PDB entry 8K59 | electron microscopy, 3.50 A resolution | chains C and D of the 10 polymer chains in the assembly

Chain C:
Protein: DNA-directed RNA polymerase subunit beta
From: Escherichia coli K-12
Notes: EC 2.7.7.6
UniProt: P0A8V2 (RPOB_ECOLI); residues 3-1342 here = UniProt positions 3-1342
Sequence (1340 residues; each row starts with the number of its first residue):
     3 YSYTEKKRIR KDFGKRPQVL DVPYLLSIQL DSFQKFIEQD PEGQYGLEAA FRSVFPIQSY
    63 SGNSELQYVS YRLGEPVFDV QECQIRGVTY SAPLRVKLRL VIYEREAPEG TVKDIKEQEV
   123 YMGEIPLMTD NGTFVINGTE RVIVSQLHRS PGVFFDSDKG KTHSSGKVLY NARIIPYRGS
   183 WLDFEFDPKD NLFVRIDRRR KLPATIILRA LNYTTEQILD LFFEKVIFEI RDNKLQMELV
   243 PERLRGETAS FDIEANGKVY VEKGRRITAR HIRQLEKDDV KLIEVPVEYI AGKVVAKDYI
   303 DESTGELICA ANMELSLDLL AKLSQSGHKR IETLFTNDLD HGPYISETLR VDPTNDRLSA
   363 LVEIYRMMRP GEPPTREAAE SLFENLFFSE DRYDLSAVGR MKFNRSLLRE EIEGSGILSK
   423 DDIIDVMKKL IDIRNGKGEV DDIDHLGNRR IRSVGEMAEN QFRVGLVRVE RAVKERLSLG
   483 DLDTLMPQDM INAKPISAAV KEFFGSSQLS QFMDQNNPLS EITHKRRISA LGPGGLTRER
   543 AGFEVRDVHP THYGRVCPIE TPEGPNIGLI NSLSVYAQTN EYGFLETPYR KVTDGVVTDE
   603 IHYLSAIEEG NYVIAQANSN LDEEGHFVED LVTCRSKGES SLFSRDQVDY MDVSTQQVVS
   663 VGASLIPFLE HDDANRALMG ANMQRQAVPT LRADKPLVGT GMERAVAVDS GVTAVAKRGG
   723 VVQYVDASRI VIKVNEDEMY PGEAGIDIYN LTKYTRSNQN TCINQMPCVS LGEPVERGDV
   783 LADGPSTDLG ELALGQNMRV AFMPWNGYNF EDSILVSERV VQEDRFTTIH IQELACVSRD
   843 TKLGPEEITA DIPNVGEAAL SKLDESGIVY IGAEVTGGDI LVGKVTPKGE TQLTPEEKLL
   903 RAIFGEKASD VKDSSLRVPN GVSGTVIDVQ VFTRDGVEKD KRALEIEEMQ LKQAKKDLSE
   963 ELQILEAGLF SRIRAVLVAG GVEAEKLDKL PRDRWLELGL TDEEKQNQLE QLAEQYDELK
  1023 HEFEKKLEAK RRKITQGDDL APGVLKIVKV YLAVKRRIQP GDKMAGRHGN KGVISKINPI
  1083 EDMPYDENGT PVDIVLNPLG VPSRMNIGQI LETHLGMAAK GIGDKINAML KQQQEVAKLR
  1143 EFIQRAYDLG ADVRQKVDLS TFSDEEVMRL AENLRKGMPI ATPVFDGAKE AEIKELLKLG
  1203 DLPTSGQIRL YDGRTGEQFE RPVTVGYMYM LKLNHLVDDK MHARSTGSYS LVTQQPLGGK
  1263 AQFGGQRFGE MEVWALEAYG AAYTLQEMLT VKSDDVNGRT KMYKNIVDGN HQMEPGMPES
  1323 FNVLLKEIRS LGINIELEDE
Swiss-Prot annotation at these positions:
  - modified residue (N6-acetyllysine): K1022, K1200
  - mutagenesis: I561 (I561S: Resistant to antibiotics salinamide A and B), I569 (I569S: Resistant to antibiotics salinamide A and B), A665 (A665E: Resistant to antibiotics salinamide A and B), D675 (D675A/G: Resistant to antibiotics salinamide A and B), N677 (N677H/K: Resistant to antibiotics salinamide A and B), L680 (L680M: Resistant to antibiotics salinamide A and B), E813 (E813K: Disrupts the enzyme's active center)

Chain D:
Protein: DNA-directed RNA polymerase subunit beta'
From: Escherichia coli K-12
Notes: EC 2.7.7.6
UniProt: P0A8T7 (RPOC_ECOLI); residues 14-1376 here = UniProt positions 14-1376
Sequence (1363 residues; row label = number of the first residue in the row):
    14 TEEFDAIKIA LASPDMIRSW SFGEVKKPET INYRTFKPER DGLFCARIFG PVKDYECLCG
    74 KYKRLKHRGV ICEKCGVEVT QTKVRRERMG HIELASPTAH IWFLKSLPSR IGLLLDMPLR
   134 DIERVLYFES YVVIEGGMTN LERQQILTEE QYLDALEEFG DEFDAKMGAE AIQALLKSMD
   194 LEQECEQLRE ELNETNSETK RKKLTKRIKL LEAFVQSGNK PEWMILTVLP VLPPDLRPLV
   254 PLDGGRFATS DLNDLYRRVI NRNNRLKRLL DLAAPDIIVR NEKRMLQEAV DALLDNGRRG
   314 RAITGSNKRP LKSLADMIKG KQGRFRQNLL GKRVDYSGRS VITVGPYLRL HQCGLPKKMA
   374 LELFKPFIYG KLELRGLATT IKAAKKMVER EEAVVWDILD EVIREHPVLL NRAPTLHRLG
   434 IQAFEPVLIE GKAIQLHPLV CAAYNADFDG DQMAVHVPLT LEAQLEARAL MMSTNNILSP
   494 ANGEPIIVPS QDVVLGLYYM TRDCVNAKGE GMVLTGPKEA ERLYRSGLAS LHARVKVRIT
   554 EYEKDANGEL VAKTSLKDTT VGRAILWMIV PKGLPYSIVN QALGKKAISK MLNTCYRILG
   614 LKPTVIFADQ IMYTGFAYAA RSGASVGIDD MVIPEKKHEI ISEAEAEVAE IQEQFQSGLV
   674 TAGERYNKVI DIWAAANDRV SKAMMDNLQT ETVINRDGQE EKQVSFNSIY MMADSGARGS
   734 AAQIRQLAGM RGLMAKPDGS IIETPITANF REGLNVLQYF ISTHGARKGL ADTALKTANS
   794 GYLTRRLVDV AQDLVVTEDD CGTHEGIMMT PVIEGGDVKE PLRDRVLGRV TAEDVLKPGT
   854 ADILVPRNTL LHEQWCDLLE ENSVDAVKVR SVVSCDTDFG VCAHCYGRDL ARGHIINKGE
   914 AIGVIAAQSI GEPGTQLTMR TFHIGGAASR AAAESSIQVK NKGSIKLSNV KSVVNSSGKL
   974 VITSRNTELK LIDEFGRTKE SYKVPYGAVL AKGDGEQVAG GETVANWDPH TMPVITEVSG
  1034 FVRFTDMIDG QTITRQTDEL TGLSSLVVLD SAERTAGGKD LRPALKIVDA QGNDVLIPGT
  1094 DMPAQYFLPG KAIVQLEDGV QISSGDTLAR IPQESGGTKD ITGGLPRVAD LFEARRPKEP
  1154 AILAEISGIV SFGKETKGKR RLVITPVDGS DPYEEMIPKW RQLNVFEGER VERGDVISDG
  1214 PEAPHDILRL RGVHAVTRYI VNEVQDVYRL QGVKINDKHI EVIVRQMLRK ATIVNAGSSD
  1274 FLEGEQVEYS RVKIANRELE ANGKVGATYS RDLLGITKAS LATESFISAA SFQETTRVLT
  1334 EAAVAGKRDE LRGLKENVIV GRLIPAGTGY AYHQDRMRRR AAG
Not modelled in the structure: 933-943
Swiss-Prot annotation at these positions:
  - binding site (Zn(2+)): C70, C72, C85, C88, C814, C888, C895, C898
  - binding site (Mg(2+)): D460, D462, D464
  - modified residue: K983 (N6-acetyllysine)
  - mutagenesis: Q504 (Q504P: Resistant to antibiotics salinamide A and B), N690 (N690D: Resistant to antibiotics salinamide A and B), M697 (M697V: Resistant to antibiotics salinamide A and B), A735 (A735T: Resistant to antibiotics salinamide A and B), R738 (R738C/H/P/S: Resistant to antibiotics salinamide A and B), A748 (A748E: Resistant to antibiotics salinamide A and B), P758 (P758S/T: Resistant to antibiotics salinamide A and B), F763 (F763C: Resistant to antibiotics salinamide A and B), S775 (S775A: Resistant to antibiotics salinamide A and B), A779 (A779T/V: Resistant to antibiotics salinamide A and B), R780 (R780C: Resistant to antibiotics salinamide A and B), G782 (G782A/C: Resistant to antibiotics salinamide A and B), 1 further mutagenesis entry in UniProt

Chain C / chain D interface:
Contacting residue pairs (372; chain C residue first):
  A543(C) - L788(D)  hydrophobic
  F545(C) - K781(D)
  F545(C) - A784(D)  hydrophobic
  R548(C) - R780(D)  hydrogen bond (backbone-side chain)
  D549(C) - P750(D)
  D549(C) - H777(D)  salt bridge
  V550(C) - P750(D)
  V550(C) - H777(D)
  V550(C) - R780(D)
  H551(C) - F773(D)
  P552(C) - F773(D)
  Y555(C) - V769(D)  hydrophobic
  Y555(C) - F773(D)
  P560(C) - F773(D)  hydrophobic
  P560(C) - T776(D)
  P560(C) - R780(D)  hydrogen bond (backbone-side chain)
  I561(C) - Y772(D)  hydrophobic
  I561(C) - T776(D)
  T563(C) - R780(D)
  I569(C) - L783(D)  hydrophobic
  G570(C) - R780(D)
  N573(C) - R780(D)
  Q618(C) - V769(D)
  Q618(C) - L770(D)
  N620(C) - N768(D)
  N620(C) - V769(D)  hydrogen bond (side chain-backbone)
  E641(C) - K749(D)  salt bridge
  S642(C) - L770(D)
  T657(C) - V769(D)
  V660(C) - V769(D)  hydrophobic
  L671(C) - Y772(D)
  E672(C) - G766(D)
  E672(C) - L767(D)  hydrogen bond (backbone-backbone)
  H673(C) - F763(D)  hydrogen bond (side chain-backbone)
  H673(C) - R764(D)
  H673(C) - G766(D)
  D674(C) - F763(D)
  D674(C) - Y772(D)  hydrogen bond (backbone-side chain)
  D675(C) - R744(D)  salt bridge
  D675(C) - F763(D)
  D675(C) - Y772(D)  hydrogen bond (backbone-side chain)
  A676(C) - Y772(D)  hydrogen bond (backbone-side chain)
  A676(C) - A779(D)  hydrophobic
  N677(C) - A779(D)  hydrogen bond (side chain-backbone)
  N677(C) - L783(D)
  A679(C) - Y772(D)
  L680(C) - L783(D)  hydrophobic
  F804(C) - A637(D)
  F804(C) - S638(D)  hydrogen bond (backbone-side chain)
  M805(C) - A633(D)
  M805(C) - A637(D)
  P806(C) - A633(D)
  P806(C) - A637(D)
  W807(C) - A633(D)  hydrophobic
  N808(C) - P359(D)
  N808(C) - F629(D)
  N808(C) - A633(D)
  G809(C) - V357(D)
  G809(C) - P359(D)
  G809(C) - F629(D)
  Y810(C) - V357(D)
  Y810(C) - P359(D)  hydrophobic
  Y810(C) - Y360(D)
  N811(C) - D505(D)
  F812(C) - V357(D)  hydrophobic
  F812(C) - P451(D)
  F812(C) - C454(D)  hydrophobic
  F812(C) - Q504(D)  hydrogen bond (backbone-side chain)
  F812(C) - D505(D)
  F812(C) - F629(D)  hydrophobic
  E813(C) - C454(D)
  E813(C) - A459(D)
  E813(C) - D460(D)
  E813(C) - F461(D)
  E813(C) - Q504(D)  hydrogen bond
  D814(C) - F461(D)
  S815(C) - V357(D)
  S815(C) - F461(D)
  R841(C) - D256(D)
  R841(C) - G257(D)
  K844(C) - R47(D)
  K844(C) - F49(D)
  E892(C) - K66(D)  salt bridge
  E892(C) - K76(D)  salt bridge
  Q894(C) - K76(D)
  L895(C) - R77(D)
  P897(C) - R77(D)
  K900(C) - R77(D)
  Q1061(C) - K445(D)
  G1063(C) - V354(D)
  G1063(C) - A446(D)
  K1065(C) - D462(D)
  K1073(C) - D462(D)  salt bridge
  G1074(C) - F461(D)
  G1074(C) - D462(D)
  V1075(C) - V354(D)  hydrophobic
  V1075(C) - I355(D)
  V1075(C) - T356(D)
  V1075(C) - F461(D)  hydrogen bond (backbone-backbone)
  V1075(C) - G463(D)
  I1076(C) - T356(D)
  S1077(C) - V357(D)
  N1099(C) - Q504(D)
  N1099(C) - D505(D)  hydrogen bond
  P1100(C) - A637(D)
  P1100(C) - V639(D)
  L1101(C) - Q504(D)
  L1101(C) - D505(D)
  L1101(C) - L508(D)  hydrophobic
  L1101(C) - A730(D)  hydrophobic
  L1101(C) - R731(D)
  V1103(C) - V639(D)  hydrophobic
  P1104(C) - M725(D)  hydrophobic
  P1104(C) - L740(D)
  S1105(C) - R731(D)  hydrogen bond
  S1105(C) - G732(D)
  S1105(C) - Q736(D)
  R1106(C) - R731(D)
  M1107(C) - Q736(D)
  M1107(C) - L740(D)  hydrophobic
  M1107(C) - F763(D)
  I1109(C) - M644(D)  hydrophobic
  I1109(C) - L740(D)  hydrophobic
  I1109(C) - F763(D)  hydrophobic
  I1112(C) - V639(D)
  I1112(C) - G640(D)
  I1112(C) - I641(D)
  L1113(C) - I641(D)  hydrophobic
  H1116(C) - I641(D)
  F1187(C) - L767(D)
  F1187(C) - V769(D)  hydrophobic
  F1187(C) - Y772(D)  hydrophobic
  E1192(C) - I641(D)
  E1192(C) - R764(D)  salt bridge
  K1196(C) - D642(D)  salt bridge
  S1207(C) - D642(D)  hydrogen bond
  Q1209(C) - S638(D)
  Q1209(C) - G640(D)
  E1219(C) - R538(D)  salt bridge
  E1219(C) - R634(D)  salt bridge
  F1221(C) - A633(D)
  F1221(C) - R634(D)
  F1221(C) - G636(D)
  E1222(C) - Y512(D)
  E1222(C) - Y537(D)
  E1222(C) - R634(D)  salt bridge
  E1222(C) - S635(D)
  E1222(C) - G636(D)
  R1223(C) - Y512(D)
  R1223(C) - S635(D)
  R1223(C) - G636(D)
  R1223(C) - A637(D)
  R1223(C) - F719(D)
  R1223(C) - S721(D)
  R1223(C) - M724(D)
  V1225(C) - S638(D)
  T1226(C) - S638(D)  hydrogen bond (backbone-side chain)
  T1226(C) - V639(D)  hydrogen bond (side chain-backbone)
  T1226(C) - G640(D)
  V1239(C) - K445(D)
  D1240(C) - K445(D)  salt bridge
  K1242(C) - R352(D)
  K1242(C) - V354(D)
  K1242(C) - Q465(D)  hydrogen bond
  M1243(C) - R352(D)
  M1243(C) - M372(D)  hydrophobic
  M1243(C) - K445(D)
  H1244(C) - G351(D)
  H1244(C) - R352(D)  hydrogen bond (backbone-backbone)
  A1245(C) - S350(D)
  A1245(C) - G351(D)
  A1245(C) - E375(D)
  R1246(C) - D348(D)  salt bridge
  R1246(C) - Y349(D)  hydrogen bond (backbone-backbone)
  R1246(C) - S350(D)  hydrogen bond (backbone-backbone)
  R1246(C) - E375(D)  hydrogen bond (backbone-side chain)
  S1247(C) - D348(D)
  S1247(C) - Y349(D)
  S1247(C) - E375(D)
  Y1251(C) - D348(D)  hydrogen bond
  L1253(C) - R99(D)  hydrogen bond (backbone-side chain)
  L1253(C) - V253(D)  hydrophobic
  V1254(C) - R99(D)  hydrogen bond (backbone-side chain)
  V1254(C) - L249(D)
  V1254(C) - R339(D)
  T1255(C) - R99(D)
  T1255(C) - R339(D)
  Q1256(C) - R99(D)
  Q1257(C) - R339(D)
  Q1257(C) - G344(D)
  Q1257(C) - K345(D)  hydrogen bond (side chain-backbone)
  P1258(C) - R346(D)
  P1258(C) - V347(D)
  P1258(C) - D348(D)
  L1259(C) - R346(D)
  Q1264(C) - E375(D)
  G1267(C) - R346(D)  hydrogen bond (backbone-side chain)
  G1267(C) - V347(D)
  G1267(C) - S350(D)
  Q1268(C) - R346(D)
  Q1268(C) - V347(D)
  Q1268(C) - S350(D)  hydrogen bond
  Q1268(C) - G351(D)  hydrogen bond (side chain-backbone)
  Q1268(C) - R352(D)
  Q1268(C) - A467(D)
  R1269(C) - G344(D)
  R1269(C) - R346(D)
  F1270(C) - G344(D)
  F1270(C) - K345(D)  hydrogen bond (backbone-backbone)
  F1270(C) - H469(D)
  G1271(C) - N341(D)
  G1271(C) - L342(D)
  G1271(C) - G344(D)
  E1272(C) - Q335(D)
  E1272(C) - N341(D)
  E1272(C) - L342(D)
  E1272(C) - R798(D)  salt bridge
  M1273(C) - T428(D)
  E1274(C) - N424(D)  hydrogen bond
  E1274(C) - A426(D)
  E1274(C) - T428(D)
  E1274(C) - I434(D)
  V1275(C) - K1348(D)
  W1276(C) - R798(D)
  W1276(C) - V801(D)
  W1276(C) - V917(D)
  W1276(C) - Q921(D)  hydrogen bond (backbone-side chain)
  W1276(C) - K1348(D)
  A1277(C) - T428(D)
  A1277(C) - R431(D)
  A1277(C) - I434(D)  hydrophobic
  A1277(C) - Q921(D)
  L1278(C) - M484(D)  hydrophobic
  E1279(C) - A914(D)
  E1279(C) - L1347(D)
  E1279(C) - K1348(D)  salt bridge
  A1280(C) - R431(D)
  A1280(C) - E913(D)
  A1280(C) - A914(D)
  A1280(C) - V917(D)
  A1280(C) - I918(D)
  A1280(C) - Q921(D)
  Y1281(C) - R431(D)  hydrogen bond (side chain-backbone)
  Y1281(C) - L432(D)  hydrogen bond (side chain-backbone)
  Y1281(C) - I434(D)
  Y1281(C) - M484(D)  hydrophobic
  Y1281(C) - N489(D)  hydrogen bond
  Y1281(C) - E913(D)
  G1282(C) - E479(D)
  G1282(C) - L483(D)
  G1282(C) - E913(D)
  G1282(C) - G1360(D)
  G1282(C) - T1361(D)  hydrogen bond (backbone-side chain)
  A1283(C) - E479(D)
  A1283(C) - I1357(D)
  A1284(C) - E479(D)  hydrogen bond (backbone-side chain)
  A1284(C) - I1357(D)  hydrophobic
  A1284(C) - T1361(D)
  A1284(C) - G1362(D)
  Y1285(C) - E475(D)
  Y1285(C) - E479(D)  hydrogen bond (backbone-side chain)
  Y1285(C) - L1356(D)  hydrophobic
  Y1285(C) - T1361(D)
  T1286(C) - L422(D)
  T1286(C) - A476(D)
  T1286(C) - E479(D)  hydrogen bond (backbone-side chain)
  L1287(C) - V1351(D)  hydrophobic
  L1287(C) - I1357(D)  hydrophobic
  Q1288(C) - G1354(D)
  Q1288(C) - R1355(D)
  Q1288(C) - L1356(D)
  E1289(C) - P471(D)
  E1289(C) - L472(D)  hydrogen bond (side chain-backbone)
  E1289(C) - T473(D)  hydrogen bond (side chain-backbone)
  E1289(C) - A476(D)
  M1290(C) - V347(D)
  L1291(C) - K345(D)  hydrogen bond (backbone-side chain)
  L1291(C) - V1351(D)
  T1292(C) - G1354(D)
  K1294(C) - V347(D)
  K1294(C) - D348(D)  hydrogen bond (backbone-backbone)
  K1294(C) - Y349(D)
  K1294(C) - V470(D)  hydrogen bond (side chain-backbone)
  K1294(C) - L472(D)
  S1295(C) - K345(D)
  S1295(C) - R346(D)  hydrogen bond (side chain-backbone)
  D1296(C) - K345(D)  salt bridge
  M1304(C) - L472(D)  hydrophobic
  Y1305(C) - Y349(D)
  Y1305(C) - P379(D)  hydrophobic
  Y1305(C) - Y382(D)
  I1308(C) - P379(D)  hydrophobic
  I1308(C) - F380(D)
  V1309(C) - G383(D)
  V1309(C) - E386(D)
  V1309(C) - I394(D)  hydrophobic
  H1313(C) - F380(D)
  H1313(C) - L472(D)
  H1313(C) - T473(D)  hydrogen bond (backbone-side chain)
  H1313(C) - L474(D)
  H1313(C) - Q477(D)
  Q1314(C) - T473(D)  hydrogen bond (backbone-side chain)
  M1315(C) - T473(D)
  P1317(C) - G1354(D)
  M1319(C) - F17(D)  hydrophobic
  M1319(C) - V1353(D)
  P1320(C) - K345(D)
  P1320(C) - V1353(D)
  P1320(C) - G1354(D)
  E1321(C) - R99(D)  salt bridge
  S1322(C) - R339(D)
  S1322(C) - Q340(D)
  F1323(C) - I20(D)  hydrophobic
  F1323(C) - Q340(D)
  F1323(C) - I1352(D)
  N1324(C) - E100(D)
  V1325(C) - R99(D)
  V1325(C) - L249(D)  hydrophobic
  L1326(C) - I331(D)  hydrophobic
  K1328(C) - E100(D)
  K1328(C) - M102(D)
  K1328(C) - L245(D)
  K1328(C) - L249(D)
  E1329(C) - L245(D)
  E1329(C) - L327(D)
  E1329(C) - M330(D)
  E1329(C) - I331(D)
  I1330(C) - I331(D)  hydrophobic
  I1330(C) - L1332(D)  hydrophobic
  R1331(C) - W33(D)
  R1331(C) - M102(D)
  R1331(C) - P243(D)
  S1332(C) - M102(D)
  S1332(C) - P243(D)
  S1332(C) - L327(D)
  L1333(C) - W115(D)  hydrophobic
  L1333(C) - P243(D)
  L1333(C) - L307(D)  hydrophobic
  L1333(C) - L327(D)  hydrophobic
  G1334(C) - L24(D)
  G1334(C) - A25(D)  hydrogen bond (backbone-backbone)
  G1334(C) - H113(D)
  G1334(C) - L239(D)
  I1335(C) - I22(D)  hydrophobic
  I1335(C) - A23(D)
  I1335(C) - A25(D)
  I1335(C) - W33(D)
  I1335(C) - W115(D)  hydrophobic
  N1336(C) - K21(D)
  N1336(C) - I22(D)
  N1336(C) - A23(D)  hydrogen bond (backbone-backbone)
  N1336(C) - A25(D)
  N1336(C) - M29(D)
  N1336(C) - W33(D)
  I1337(C) - I20(D)  hydrophobic
  I1337(C) - K21(D)
  E1338(C) - I20(D)
  E1338(C) - K21(D)  hydrogen bond (backbone-backbone)
  L1339(C) - F17(D)  hydrophobic
  L1339(C) - A19(D)
  L1339(C) - I20(D)  hydrophobic
  E1340(C) - F17(D)
  E1340(C) - D18(D)  hydrogen bond (backbone-backbone)
  E1340(C) - A19(D)  hydrogen bond (backbone-backbone)
  E1340(C) - K21(D)  salt bridge
  D1341(C) - E16(D)
  D1341(C) - F17(D)
  D1341(C) - D18(D)
  E1342(C) - D18(D)  hydrogen bond (backbone-side chain)
  E1342(C) - R1372(D)
  E1342(C) - R1373(D)
  E1342(C) - A1374(D)
Interface residues without a listed pair, chain C (165 interface residues in all): H554, C559, E562, P1044, P1062, T1217, P1224, R1301, G1318
Interface residues without a listed pair, chain D (192 interface residues in all): T14, E69, K96, P246, D248, P251, Y269, R337, F338, L343, S353, P369, K371, L376, K378, R425, H430, G444, S503, A630, A632, D643, I722, Q739, E765, S775, T797, A1336, R1341, A1359

In short:
The interface between chain C and chain D involves 165 residues on one side and 192 on the other; the contacts
include 54 hydrogen bonds and 18 salt bridges. Polar pairs include D549(C)-H777(D), E641(C)-K749(D) and
D675(C)-R744(D).
Here chain C is DNA-directed RNA polymerase subunit beta and chain D is DNA-directed RNA polymerase subunit
beta', both from Escherichia coli K-12. Entry 8K59 (The cryo-EM map of TIC-TIEA complex) was determined by
electron microscopy.
